7AQQ - chains K and N of the 21 polymer chains in the assembly; structure by electron microscopy, 3.06 A resolution.

== Chain K ==
Name: NADH dehydrogenase subunit 4L
From: Arabidopsis thaliana
UniProtKB: A0A2P2CLH7 (A0A2P2CLH7_ARATH); residue numbers follow UniProt; this construct covers 1-100
Chain sequence (100 residues; each row starts with the number of its first residue):
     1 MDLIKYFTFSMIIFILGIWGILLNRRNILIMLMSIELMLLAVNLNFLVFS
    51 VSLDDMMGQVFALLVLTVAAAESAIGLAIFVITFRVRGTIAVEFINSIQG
Not modelled in the structure: 91-100

== Chain N ==
Name: NADH-ubiquinone oxidoreductase chain 2
From: Arabidopsis thaliana
Notes: EC 7.1.1.2
UniProtKB: O05000 (NU2M_ARATH); residue numbers follow UniProt; this construct covers 1-499
Chain sequence (499 residues; each row starts with the number of its first residue):
     1 MKAEFVRILPHMFNLFLAVFPEIFIINATFILLIHGVVFSTSKKYDYPPL
    51 ASNVGWLGLLSVLITLLLLAAGAPLLTIAHLFWNNLFRRDNFTYFCQIFL
   101 LLSTAGTISMCFDFFDQERFDAFEFIVLILLSTCGMLFMISAYDLIAMYL
   151 AIELQSLCFYVIAASKRKSEFSTEAGLKYLILGAFSSGILLFGCSMIYGS
   201 TGATHFDQLAKILTGYEITGARSSGIFMGILFIAVGFLFKITAVPFHMWA
   251 PDIYEGSPTPVTAFLSIAPKISIFANILRVFIYGSYGATLQQIFFFCSIA
   301 SMILGALAAMAQTKVKRLLAYSSIGHVGYICIGFSCGTIEGIQSLLIGIF
   351 IYALMTMDAFAIVLALRQTRVKYIADLGALAKTNPILAITFSITMFSYAG
   401 IPPLAGFCSKFYLFFAALGCGAYFLALVGVVTSVIGCFYYIRLVKRMFFD
   451 TPRTWILYEPMDRNKSLLLAMTSFFITLFLLYPSPLFSVTHQMALSLYL
Not modelled in the structure: 1-11
Cystine bridges: Cys-336/Cys-420
Residues lining bound ligands:
  - Lauryl Maltose Neopentyl Glycol (LMN): Leu-478, Leu-481, Tyr-482
  - phosphatidylcholine (PC7; (7S)-4-hydroxy-N,N,N-trimethyl-9-oxo-7-[(palmitoyloxy)methyl]-3,5,8-trioxa-4-phosphahexacosan-1-aminium 4-oxide): Ile-31, Ile-34, His-35, Phe-39, Tyr-45
  - phosphatidylethanolamine (PTY): Trp-56, Leu-102, Ala-105, Gly-106, Ser-109, Leu-354, Met-357, Arg-463, Asn-464, Leu-467, Met-471, Phe-474, Phe-475

== Interface between chain K and chain N ==
Pairs across the interface - 54 pairs, chain K then chain N:
  Phe-7(K) / Met-196(N)  hydrophobic
  Met-11(K) / Phe-192(N)  hydrophobic
  Phe-14(K) / Gly-188(N)
  Phe-14(K) / Ile-189(N)  hydrophobic
  Phe-14(K) / Phe-192(N)  hydrophobic
  Ile-21(K) / Phe-185(N)  hydrophobic
  Arg-25(K) / Met-248(N)
  Ile-28(K) / Leu-177(N)  hydrophobic
  Met-31(K) / Ile-181(N)  hydrophobic
  Ile-35(K) / Ala-184(N)  hydrophobic
  Met-38(K) / Gly-188(N)
  Leu-39(K) / Tyr-149(N)
  Leu-39(K) / Leu-191(N)  hydrophobic
  Val-42(K) / Leu-191(N)  hydrophobic
  Val-42(K) / Phe-192(N)  hydrophobic
  Asn-45(K) / Phe-192(N)
  Asn-45(K) / Ser-195(N)
  Phe-46(K) / Leu-191(N)
  Phe-46(K) / Cys-194(N)
  Phe-46(K) / Ser-195(N)
  Phe-49(K) / Ser-195(N)
  Phe-49(K) / Tyr-198(N)  hydrophobic
  Phe-49(K) / Gly-199(N)
  Ser-50(K) / Tyr-198(N)
  Leu-53(K) / Tyr-198(N)
  Leu-53(K) / Gly-202(N)
  Asp-55(K) / Tyr-198(N)  hydrogen bond
  Asp-55(K) / Gly-202(N)
  Met-57(K) / Tyr-198(N)
  Gly-58(K) / Tyr-198(N)
  Phe-61(K) / Ile-146(N)  hydrophobic
  Phe-61(K) / Tyr-149(N)  hydrophobic
  Phe-61(K) / Leu-191(N)  hydrophobic
  Val-65(K) / Tyr-149(N)  hydrophobic
  Val-65(K) / Leu-191(N)  hydrophobic
  Val-68(K) / Tyr-149(N)
  Val-68(K) / Glu-153(N)
  Ala-71(K) / Leu-157(N)  hydrophobic
  Glu-72(K) / Glu-153(N)
  Glu-72(K) / Ala-184(N)
  Ile-75(K) / Val-161(N)  hydrophobic
  Ile-75(K) / Leu-180(N)  hydrophobic
  Gly-76(K) / Leu-180(N)
  Ile-79(K) / Tyr-160(N)
  Ile-79(K) / Leu-177(N)  hydrophobic
  Ile-79(K) / Leu-180(N)  hydrophobic
  Ile-82(K) / Thr-173(N)
  Thr-83(K) / Thr-173(N)
  Val-86(K) / Arg-167(N)
  Val-86(K) / Lys-168(N)
  Val-86(K) / Glu-170(N)
  Arg-87(K) / Glu-170(N)  hydrogen bond (side chain-backbone)
  Arg-87(K) / Thr-173(N)  hydrogen bond
  Arg-87(K) / Glu-174(N)  salt bridge
Other interface residues (no listed pair), chain K (34 interface residues in all): Ile-18, Leu-32, Leu-64
Other interface residues (no listed pair), chain N (35 interface residues in all): Leu-150, Ala-164, Ser-169, Gly-176, Ser-187, Thr-204, Phe-232, Trp-249

== In short ==
The interface between chain K and chain N involves 34 residues on one side and 35 on the other; the contacts
include 3 hydrogen bonds and 1 salt bridge. Polar pairs include Arg-87(K)/Glu-174(N), Asp-55(K)/Tyr-198(N) and
Arg-87(K)/Glu-170(N).
Here chain K is NADH dehydrogenase subunit 4L and chain N is NADH-ubiquinone oxidoreductase chain 2, both from
Arabidopsis thaliana. Entry 7AQQ (Cryo-EM structure of Arabidopsis thaliana Complex-I (membrane core)) was
determined by electron microscopy (same publication as 7AQR, 7AQW, 7AR7, 7AR8, 7AR9, 7ARB, 7ARC and 7ARD).
